Entry 7TO7 (X-ray diffraction, 1.93 A resolution); this record covers chains A and C of the 3 polymer chains in the assembly.

Chain A:
Molecule: Bromodomain-containing protein 3
Organism: Homo sapiens
Notes: fragment: bd1
UniProt: Q15059 (BRD3_HUMAN); residue numbers follow UniProt; this construct covers 25-147
Amino-acid sequence (128 residues; row label = number of the first residue in the row):
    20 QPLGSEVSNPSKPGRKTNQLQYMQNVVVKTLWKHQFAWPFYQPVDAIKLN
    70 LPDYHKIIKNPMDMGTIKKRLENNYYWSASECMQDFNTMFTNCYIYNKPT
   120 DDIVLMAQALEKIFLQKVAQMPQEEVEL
Not modelled in the structure: 20-32
Sequence notes: expression tag (20-24)
Curated features (UniProtKB/Swiss-Prot):
  - region: K78 to P80 (Acetylated histone H3 binding)
  - natural variant: T36 (T36N: In a renal clear cell carcinoma sample)

Chain C:
Molecule: 1xAcK.4xE (monoAcK.4xE)
Amino-acid sequence (15 residues; row label = number of the first residue in the row):
     1 EEALLLAKLYHFGEE
Not modelled in the structure: 1, 13-15
Modified residues: K8 (N(6)-acetyllysine; ALY)

How chain A and chain C interact:
Pairs across the interface (32; chain A residue first):
  W57(A) with L5(C); L6(C), hydrophobic; K8(C); L9(C), hydrophobic
  P58(A) with L5(C), hydrophobic; L6(C), hydrophobic; K8(C); L9(C), hydrophobic
  F59(A) with K8(C)
  Q61(A) with E2(C), hydrogen bond; F12(C)
  V63(A) with K8(C); Y10(C)
  K67(A) with A3(C); H11(C)
  L68(A) with A3(C); L6(C), hydrophobic; A7(C); K8(C); Y10(C), hydrophobic; H11(C), hydrogen bond (backbone-side chain)
  N69(A) with H11(C)
  L70(A) with L4(C), hydrophobic
  N116(A) with L4(C); Y10(C)
  D121(A) with E2(C); L5(C); F12(C)
  I122(A) with L5(C), hydrophobic; K8(C); Y10(C)
  M125(A) with L5(C), hydrophobic
Other interface residues (no listed pair), chain A (14 interface residues in all): Y115
Interface features reported in the paper:
  - specific contacts: N116(A)-K8(C) (water-mediated contact)
  - interface residues, chain C: L5(C), L9(C)

In short:
Chain A and chain C form an interface of 14 and 11 residues respectively; the contacts include 2 hydrogen
bonds. Among the polar pairs are Q61(A)-E2(C) and L68(A)-H11(C). The authors report a water-mediated contact
between N116(A) and K8(C). The paper reports interface residues L5(C) and L9(C).
Here chain A is Bromodomain-containing protein 3 (Homo sapiens) and chain C is 1xAcK.4xE (monoAcK.4xE). Entry
7TO7 (BRD3-BD1 in complex with RaPID linear peptide 1xAcK.4XE (monoAcK.4xE)) was determined by X-ray
diffraction together with 7TO8, 7TO9 and 7TOA from the same study.
